Entry 6Q2O (electron microscopy, 3.65 A resolution); this record covers chains A and B of the 6 polymer chains in the assembly.

== Chain A (and B) ==
Name: Neurturin
From: Homo sapiens
Notes: chain B of this document is another copy of the same molecule, construct and numbering; everything in this record applies to it too
Reference sequence: Q99748 (NRTN_HUMAN); numbering as in UniProt (aligned over 96-197)
Amino-acid sequence (102 residues; numbered 96 to 197; the number before each row is that of its first residue):
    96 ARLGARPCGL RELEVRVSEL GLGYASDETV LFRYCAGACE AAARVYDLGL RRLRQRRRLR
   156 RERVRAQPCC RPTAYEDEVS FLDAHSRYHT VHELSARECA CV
Unresolved in the structure: 96-99
Swiss-Prot annotation at these positions:
  - binding site (heparan sulfate group): Arg149, Arg158, Arg160, Gln162
  - natural variant: Ala96 (A96S: May contribute to Hirschsprung disease in patients carrying a RET mutation)
  - mutagenesis: Arg158 to Gln162 (Strongly decreased binding to heparan sulfate)
Disulfide bonds: Cys103-Cys165, Cys130-Cys194, Cys134-Cys196
What the authors report for this chain:
  - mutagenesis - R101E/R155E: increased localization to EEA1
  - mutagenesis - R101E/R155E: abolished binding to Proto-oncogene tyrosine-protein kinase receptor Ret

== Chain A / chain B interface ==
Pairs across the interface (57):
  Arg101(A) - Glu157(B)  salt bridge
  Glu107(A) - Arg155(B)
  Glu114(A) - Arg147(B)
  Glu114(A) - Arg153(B)  salt bridge
  Leu115(A) - Arg147(B)
  Gly116(A) - Arg147(B)
  Leu117(A) - Val140(B)  hydrophobic
  Phe127(A) - Leu148(B)  hydrophobic
  Tyr129(A) - Tyr141(B)
  Tyr129(A) - Leu154(B)
  Tyr129(A) - Arg155(B)
  Cys130(A) - Tyr141(B)  hydrogen bond (backbone-side chain)
  Ala131(A) - Glu157(B)
  Ala131(A) - Val159(B)  hydrophobic
  Gly132(A) - Arg158(B)  hydrogen bond (backbone-backbone)
  Ala133(A) - Arg158(B)
  Arg139(A) - Tyr170(B)
  Arg139(A) - Glu188(B)  salt bridge
  Val140(A) - Leu117(B)  hydrophobic
  Val140(A) - Val186(B)  hydrophobic
  Tyr141(A) - Tyr129(B)
  Tyr141(A) - Cys130(B)
  Tyr141(A) - Arg166(B)
  Tyr141(A) - Pro167(B)  hydrophobic
  Tyr141(A) - Tyr170(B)  hydrophobic
  Tyr141(A) - Glu188(B)
  Tyr141(A) - Leu189(B)
  Asp142(A) - Arg166(B)  salt bridge
  Arg147(A) - Leu115(B)
  Arg147(A) - Gly116(B)
  Leu148(A) - Phe127(B)  hydrophobic
  Arg153(A) - Glu114(B)  salt bridge
  Leu154(A) - Tyr129(B)
  Arg155(A) - Glu107(B)
  Arg155(A) - Tyr129(B)
  Glu157(A) - Arg101(B)  salt bridge
  Glu157(A) - Ala131(B)
  Arg158(A) - Gly132(B)
  Arg158(A) - Ala133(B)
  Val159(A) - Ala131(B)  hydrophobic
  Arg160(A) - Cys164(B)
  Arg160(A) - Arg166(B)  hydrogen bond (backbone-side chain)
  Cys164(A) - Arg160(B)
  Cys164(A) - Cys164(B)  disulfide
  Arg166(A) - Asp142(B)  salt bridge
  Arg166(A) - Arg160(B)  hydrogen bond (side chain-backbone)
  Arg166(A) - Val197(B)
  Pro167(A) - Tyr141(B)  hydrophobic
  Tyr170(A) - Arg139(B)
  Tyr170(A) - Tyr141(B)  hydrophobic
  Val186(A) - Val140(B)  hydrophobic
  His187(A) - Val140(B)
  Glu188(A) - Arg139(B)  salt bridge
  Glu188(A) - Tyr141(B)
  Leu189(A) - Val140(B)  hydrophobic
  Leu189(A) - Tyr141(B)
  Val197(A) - Arg166(B)
Other interface residues (no listed pair), chain A (46 interface residues in all): Arg106, Leu108, Val110, Arg128, Leu143, Gly144, Leu145, Ala161, Gln162, Pro163, Cys165, Ser190
Other interface residues (no listed pair), chain B (46 interface residues in all): Arg106, Leu108, Val110, Arg128, Leu143, Gly144, Leu145, Ala161, Gln162, Pro163, Cys165, His187, Ser190
Disulfides between the chains: Cys164(A)-Cys164(B)

== Overview ==
The chain A/chain B interface involves 46 residues from each chain; the contacts include 1 disulfide bond, 4
hydrogen bonds and 8 salt bridges. Among the polar pairs are Arg101(A)-Glu157(B), Glu114(A)-Arg153(B) and
Arg139(A)-Glu188(B). From the paper: R101E/R155E of chain A increase localization to EEA1; R101E/R155E of
chain A abolish binding to Proto-oncogene tyrosine-protein kinase receptor Ret.
Chain A and chain B are both Neurturin (Homo sapiens); the structure, Cryo-EM structure of RET/GFRa2/NRTN
extracellular complex. The 3D refinement was applied with C2 symmetry, was determined by electron microscopy
together with 6Q2J, 6Q2N, 6Q2R and 6Q2S from the same study.
